PDB entry 6BRX | X-ray diffraction, 2.80 A resolution | chains A and C of the 3 polymer chains in the assembly

== Chain A ==
Name: DNA polymerase kappa
Organism: Homo sapiens
Notes: EC 2.7.7.7
Reference sequence: Q9UBT6 (POLK_HUMAN); residue numbers follow UniProt; this construct covers 1-526
Amino-acid sequence (551 residues; row label = number of the first residue in the row; numbers below 1 keep their minus sign (Met-24 is residue -24)):
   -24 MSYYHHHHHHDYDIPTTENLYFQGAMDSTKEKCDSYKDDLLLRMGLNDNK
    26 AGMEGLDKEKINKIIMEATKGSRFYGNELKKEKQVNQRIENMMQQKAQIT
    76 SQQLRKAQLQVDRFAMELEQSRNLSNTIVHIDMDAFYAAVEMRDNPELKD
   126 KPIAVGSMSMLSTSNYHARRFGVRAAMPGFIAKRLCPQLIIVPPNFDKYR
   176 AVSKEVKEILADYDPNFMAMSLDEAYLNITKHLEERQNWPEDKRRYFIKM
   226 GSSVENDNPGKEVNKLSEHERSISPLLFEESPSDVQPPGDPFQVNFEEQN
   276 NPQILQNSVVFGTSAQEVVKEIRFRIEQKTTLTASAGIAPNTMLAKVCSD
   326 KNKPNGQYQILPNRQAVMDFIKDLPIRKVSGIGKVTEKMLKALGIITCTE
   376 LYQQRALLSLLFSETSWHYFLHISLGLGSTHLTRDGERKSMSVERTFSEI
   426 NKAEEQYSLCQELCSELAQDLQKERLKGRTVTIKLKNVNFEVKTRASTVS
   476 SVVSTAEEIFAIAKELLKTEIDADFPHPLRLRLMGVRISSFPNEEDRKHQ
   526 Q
Disordered / not traced: -24 to 28, 225-281, 519-526
Construct notes: initiating methionine (-24); expression tag (-23 to 0)
Ion coordination: Mg2+ site 1: Asp107, Met108, Asp198 (together with 0KX); Mg2+ site 2: Asp198, Glu199 (together with 0KX) (shared with DC13(C) of chain C); Mg2+ site 3: Arg352, Val354, Ile357 (shared with DA12(C) of chain C)
Residues lining bound ligands: 0KX (2'-deoxy-5'-O-[(R)-hydroxy{[(R)-hydroxy(phosphonooxy)phosphoryl]amino}phosphoryl]cytidine): Asp107, Met108, Asp109, Ala110, Phe111, Tyr112, Ser137, Thr138, Tyr141, Arg144, Ala150, Ala151, Asp198, Glu199, Lys328

== Chain C ==
Molecule: 9-nt DNA strand
Sequence (9 nucleotides; row label = number of the first residue in the row):
     5 TACATACAC
Ion coordination: Mg2+ site 1: DA12 (shared with Arg352(A), Val354(A), Ile357(A) of chain A); Mg2+ site 2: DC13 (together with 0KX) (shared with Asp198(A), Glu199(A) of chain A)

== Chain A / chain C interface ==
Contacting residue pairs - 31 pairs, chain A then chain C:
  Val60(A) - DA10(C)  phosphate contact
  Arg63(A) - DT9(C)  hydrogen bond to the phosphate
  Arg63(A) - DA10(C)  salt bridge to the phosphate
  Ser196(A) - DC13(C)  hydrogen bond to the phosphate
  Asp198(A) - DC13(C)  phosphate contact
  Glu199(A) - DC13(C)  sugar contact
  Lys321(A) - DC13(C)  salt bridge to the phosphate
  Val354(A) - DA12(C)  phosphate contact
  Ser355(A) - DA12(C)  sugar contact
  Gly356(A) - DC11(C)  sugar contact
  Gly356(A) - DA12(C)  hydrogen bond to the phosphate
  Ile357(A) - DA12(C)  phosphate contact
  Gly358(A) - DC11(C)  hydrogen bond to the phosphate
  Gly358(A) - DA12(C)  phosphate contact
  Lys359(A) - DC11(C)  hydrogen bond to the phosphate
  Val360(A) - DA10(C)  phosphate contact
  Val360(A) - DC11(C)  hydrogen bond to the phosphate
  Thr361(A) - DA10(C)  phosphate contact
  Thr361(A) - DC11(C)  hydrogen bond to the phosphate
  Arg454(A) - DT5(C)  salt bridge to the phosphate
  Val467(A) - DA8(C)  phosphate contact
  Lys468(A) - DA8(C)  phosphate contact
  Thr469(A) - DC7(C)  sugar contact
  Thr469(A) - DA8(C)  hydrogen bond to the phosphate
  Arg470(A) - DC7(C)  salt bridge to the phosphate
  Arg470(A) - DA8(C)  salt bridge to the phosphate
  Ala471(A) - DA6(C)  phosphate contact
  Ala471(A) - DC7(C)  hydrogen bond to the phosphate
  Ser472(A) - DA6(C)  phosphate contact
  Thr473(A) - DT5(C)  sugar contact
  Thr473(A) - DA6(C)  hydrogen bond to the phosphate
Also at the interface, not in a pair above, chain A (24 interface residues in all): Arg352, Thr455

== Overview ==
24 residues of chain A and 9 residues of chain C are in contact; the contacts include 10 hydrogen bonds and 5
salt bridges. Polar contacts include Arg63(A)-DT9(C), Ser196(A)-DC13(C) and Gly356(A)-DA12(C). Bound to chain
A: compound 0KX.
Here chain A is DNA polymerase kappa (Homo sapiens) and chain C is a 9-nt DNA strand. Entry 6BRX (Crystal
Structure of Human DNA polymerase kappa in complex with DNA containing the major cisplatin lesion) was
determined by X-ray diffraction together with 6BS1 from the same study.
